PDB entry 6WVV | X-ray diffraction, 2.33 A resolution | chains A and E of the 6 polymer chains in the assembly

# Chain A (and E)
Name: M17 leucyl aminopeptidase
Source organism: Plasmodium vivax
Notes: EC 3.4.11.1; chain E of this document is another copy of the same molecule, construct and numbering; everything in this record applies to it too
Reference sequence: A0A1G4HHP8 (A0A1G4HHP8_PLAVI); numbering as in UniProt; present here: 73-124, 152-621
Amino-acid sequence (528 residues; each row starts with the number of its first residue; note: 27 numbers in that range are skipped by the numbering (no residue carries them; nothing is unmodelled there)):
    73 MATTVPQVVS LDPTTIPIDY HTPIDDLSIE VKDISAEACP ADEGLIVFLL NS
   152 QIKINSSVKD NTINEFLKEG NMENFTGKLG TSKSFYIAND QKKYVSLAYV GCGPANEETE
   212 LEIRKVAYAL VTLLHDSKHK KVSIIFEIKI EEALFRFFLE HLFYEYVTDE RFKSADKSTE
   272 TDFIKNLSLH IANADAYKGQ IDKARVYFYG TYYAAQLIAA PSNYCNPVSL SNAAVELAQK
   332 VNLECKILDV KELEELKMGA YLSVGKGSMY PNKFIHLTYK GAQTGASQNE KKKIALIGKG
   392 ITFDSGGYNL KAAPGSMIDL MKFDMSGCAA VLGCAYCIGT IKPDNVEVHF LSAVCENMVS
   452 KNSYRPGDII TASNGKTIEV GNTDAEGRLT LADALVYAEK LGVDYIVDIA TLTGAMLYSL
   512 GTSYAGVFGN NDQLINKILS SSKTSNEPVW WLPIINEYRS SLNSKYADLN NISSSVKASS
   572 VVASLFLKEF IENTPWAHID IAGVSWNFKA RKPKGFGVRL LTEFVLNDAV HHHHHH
Disordered / not traced: 73, 268-271, 376-381, 620-627 (chain E: 73, 157-160, 170-171, 229, 268-270, 376-381, 620-627)
Construct notes: expression tag (622-627)
Metal / ion sites: Zn2+ site 1: K390, D415, E477; Zn2+ site 2: D395, D475, E477
What the authors report for this chain:
  - Zn2+ coordination: K390, D395, D415, D475, E477
  - mutagenesis - D395A/E477L: decreased catalytic activity

# Chain A / chain E interface
Residue-residue contacts (46):
  L212(A) with E548(E)
  R215(A) with E548(E), salt bridge
  A506(A) with Y509(E)
  L508(A) with K568(E); A569(E), hydrogen bond (backbone-backbone)
  Y509(A) with A506(E); S510(E); K568(E); A569(E); S570(E)
  S510(A) with S510(E); A569(E); V572(E)
  L511(A) with P544(E), hydrophobic; I546(E); Y549(E), hydrogen bond (backbone-side chain)
  G512(A) with Y549(E); A569(E)
  T513(A) with Y549(E), hydrogen bond (backbone-side chain)
  S514(A) with E548(E), hydrogen bond; Y549(E), hydrogen bond (backbone-side chain)
  Y515(A) with I546(E), hydrophobic
  W541(A) with W542(E), hydrogen bond (side chain-backbone); L543(E); P544(E)
  W542(A) with W541(E), hydrogen bond (backbone-side chain)
  L543(A) with W541(E); L543(E), hydrophobic
  P544(A) with L511(E); W541(E)
  I546(A) with L511(E); Y515(E), hydrophobic
  E548(A) with L212(E); R215(E), salt bridge; S514(E), hydrogen bond
  Y549(A) with L511(E), hydrogen bond (side chain-backbone); G512(E); T513(E), hydrogen bond (side chain-backbone); S514(E), hydrogen bond (side chain-backbone)
  K568(A) with L508(E); Y509(E)
  A569(A) with L508(E), hydrogen bond (backbone-backbone); Y509(E); S510(E); G512(E)
  V572(A) with S510(E)
Interface residues without a listed pair, chain A (24 interface residues in all): N547, S566, S570
Interface residues without a listed pair, chain E (24 interface residues in all): K216, K600

# Summary
The chain A/chain E interface involves 24 residues from each chain, with 12 hydrogen bonds and 2 salt bridges.
Polar contacts include R215(A)-E548(E), L511(A)-Y549(E) and T513(A)-Y549(E). K390(A), D415(A) and E477(A)
coordinate Zn2+ site 1. From the paper: D395A/E477L of chain A reduce catalytic activity; Zn2+ coordination by
K390(A), D395(A) and D415(A) among others.
Both chains are M17 leucyl aminopeptidase (Plasmodium vivax). Entry 6WVV (Plasmodium vivax M17 leucyl
aminopeptidase) was determined by X-ray diffraction together with 7K5K from the same study.
